8DZ4 - chains I and A of the 23 polymer chains in the assembly; structure by electron microscopy, 3.20 A resolution.

Chain I:
Molecule: Circumsporozoite protein
Organism: Plasmodium falciparum
Sequence (278 residues; each row starts with the number of its first residue; numbers below 1 keep their minus sign (Tyr-76 is residue -76)):
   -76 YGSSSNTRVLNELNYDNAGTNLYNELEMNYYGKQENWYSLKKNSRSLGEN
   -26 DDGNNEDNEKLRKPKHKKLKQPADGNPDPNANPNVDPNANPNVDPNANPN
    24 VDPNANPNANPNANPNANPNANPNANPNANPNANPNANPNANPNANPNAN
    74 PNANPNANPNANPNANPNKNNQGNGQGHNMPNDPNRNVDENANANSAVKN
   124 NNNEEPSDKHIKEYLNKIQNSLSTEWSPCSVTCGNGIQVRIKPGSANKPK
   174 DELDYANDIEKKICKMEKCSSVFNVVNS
Disordered / not traced: -76 to 0, 89-201

Chain A:
Molecule: 356 Fab heavy chain
Organism: Homo sapiens
Notes: antibody fragment or engineered binder
Sequence (228 residues; numbered 1 to 217 plus 11 insertion-coded residues; the number before each row is that of its first residue; a row labelled like 82A-82C holds insertion residues (82A, then the next letters in order)):
     1 QVQLVESGGGVVQPGRSLRLSCAASGFTFRNFGMHWVRQTPGKGLEWVAV
    51 IW
   52A H
    53 DGSNKFYADSVEGRFTISRDNSKNMIYLQM
82A-82C NSL
    83 RVEDTAIYYCARDSLFYD
100A-100G HDNSGYY
   101 GYWGQGTLVTVSSASTKGPSVFPLAPSSKSTSGGTAALGCLVKDYFPEPV
   151 TVSWNSGALTSGVHTFPAVLQSSGLYSLSSVVTVPSSSLGTQTYICNVNH
   201 KPSNTKVDKKVEPKSCD
Disordered / not traced: 114-217
Cystine bridges: Cys22-Cys92

Chain I / chain A interface:
Contacting residue pairs - 19 pairs, chain I then chain A:
  Asp1(I) - Phe58(A)
  Pro2(I) - Phe58(A)  hydrophobic
  Ala4(I) - Trp52(A)
  Asn5(I) - Trp52(A)
  Asn5(I) - Asp100(A)  hydrogen bond (side chain-backbone)
  Asn5(I) - His100A(A)  hydrogen bond (side chain-backbone)
  Asn5(I) - Ser100D(A)
  Pro6(I) - Ile51(A)
  Pro6(I) - Trp52(A)  hydrophobic
  Pro6(I) - His52A(A)  hydrogen bond (backbone-side chain)
  Pro6(I) - Asp95(A)
  Asn7(I) - Phe32(A)
  Asn7(I) - Gly33(A)  hydrogen bond (side chain-backbone)
  Asn7(I) - Asp95(A)
  Val8(I) - Asn31(A)  hydrogen bond (backbone-backbone)
  Val8(I) - His52A(A)
  Val8(I) - Tyr99(A)
  Asp9(I) - Tyr99(A)  hydrogen bond
  Pro10(I) - Tyr99(A)
Interface residues without a listed pair, chain I (11 interface residues in all): Asn3, Asn11
Interface residues without a listed pair, chain A (14 interface residues in all): Arg30, Ser96
The authors on this interface:
  - epitope / paratope residues, chain A: Phe32(A), Trp52(A), His52A(A)

Summary:
11 residues of chain I face 14 of chain A across their interface; the contacts include 6 hydrogen bonds. Polar
pairs include Asn5(I)-His100A(A), Asn5(I)-Asp100(A) and Pro6(I)-His52A(A). The paper reports epitope/paratope
residues Phe32(A), Trp52(A) and His52A(A).
Here chain I is Circumsporozoite protein (Plasmodium falciparum) and chain A is 356 Fab heavy chain (Homo
sapiens). Entry 8DZ4 (Cryo-EM structure of 356 Fab in complex with recombinant shortened Plasmodium falciparum
circumsporozoite protein (rsCSP)) was determined by electron microscopy, deposited together with 8DYW, 8DYX,
8DYY and 8EKF.
